4OGQ - chains C and H of the 8 polymer chains in the assembly; structure by X-ray diffraction, 2.50 A resolution.

Chain C:
Protein: Apocytochrome f
Source organism: Nostoc sp
UniProtKB: Q93SW9 (CYF_NOSS1); residues -43 to 289 here correspond to UniProt positions 1-333 (UniProt number = residue number + 44)
Amino-acid sequence (333 residues; each row starts with the number of its first residue; numbers below 1 keep their minus sign (Met-43 is residue -43)):
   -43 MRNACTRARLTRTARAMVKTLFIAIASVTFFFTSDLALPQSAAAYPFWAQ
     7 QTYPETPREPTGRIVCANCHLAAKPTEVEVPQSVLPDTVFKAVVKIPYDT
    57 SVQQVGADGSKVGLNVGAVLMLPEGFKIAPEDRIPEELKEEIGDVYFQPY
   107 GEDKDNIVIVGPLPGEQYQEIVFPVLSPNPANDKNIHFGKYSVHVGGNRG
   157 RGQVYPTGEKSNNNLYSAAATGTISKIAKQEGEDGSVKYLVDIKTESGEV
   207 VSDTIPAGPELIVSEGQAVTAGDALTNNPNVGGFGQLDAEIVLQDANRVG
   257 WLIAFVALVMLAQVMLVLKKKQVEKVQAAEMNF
Not modelled in the structure: -43 to 0, 200-207
UniProt features mapped onto this chain:
  - binding site (heme): Tyr1, Cys22, Cys25, His26
Glycans and other covalent adducts: heme c (HEC) linked to Cys22, Cys25
Metal / ion sites: heme c Fe: Tyr1, His26
Ligand contacts:
  - phosphatidic acid (7PH; (1R)-2-(dodecanoyloxy)-1-[(phosphonooxy)methyl]ethyl tetradecanoate), molecule 1: Asp251, Asn253, Arg254, Trp257, Leu258, Phe261
  - phosphatidic acid (7PH), molecule 2: Ala252, Asn253, Gly256, Trp257, Ile259, Ala260, Ala263
  - heme c (HEC): Tyr1, Pro2, Trp4, Ala5, Thr8, Tyr9, Val21, His26, Gln60, Ala63, Gly69, Leu70, Asn71, Val72, Gly73, Ala74, Val75, Pro118, Asn154, Gly156, Arg157, Gly158, Gln159, Val160, Tyr161, Pro162

Chain H:
Protein: Cytochrome b6-f complex subunit 8
Source organism: Nostoc sp
UniProtKB: P61048 (PETN_NOSS1); residues 1-29 here = UniProt positions 1-29
Amino-acid sequence (29 residues; row label = number of the first residue in the row):
     1 MAILTLGWVSLLVVFTWSIAMVVWGRNGL
Ligand contacts:
  - 3WM ((1S,8E,1'R,8'Z)-1,1'-{[(2S)-3-hydroxypropane-1,2-diyl]bis(oxy)}bisoctadec-8-en-1-ol): Leu4, Thr5, Trp8, Leu11, Leu12, Phe15
  - beta-carotene (BCR): Phe15, Ser18, Ile19, Val22

How chain C and chain H interact:
Residue-residue contacts - 27 pairs, chain C then chain H:
  Gln38(C) - Trp8(H)  hydrogen bond
  Ser39(C) - Leu4(H)
  Leu41(C) - Leu4(H)  hydrophobic
  Gln250(C) - Leu4(H)
  Val255(C) - Ile3(H)
  Val255(C) - Gly7(H)
  Ile259(C) - Ile3(H)  hydrophobic
  Ile259(C) - Leu6(H)  hydrophobic
  Val262(C) - Ser10(H)
  Val262(C) - Val14(H)  hydrophobic
  Met266(C) - Val13(H)  hydrophobic
  Met266(C) - Trp17(H)  hydrogen bond (backbone-side chain)
  Gln269(C) - Trp17(H)
  Gln269(C) - Ser18(H)  hydrogen bond
  Gln269(C) - Met21(H)
  Val270(C) - Trp17(H)  hydrophobic
  Val270(C) - Met21(H)  hydrophobic
  Val273(C) - Met21(H)
  Val273(C) - Trp24(H)  hydrophobic
  Val273(C) - Gly25(H)
  Leu274(C) - Trp24(H)  hydrophobic
  Lys276(C) - Gly25(H)  hydrogen bond (side chain-backbone)
  Lys276(C) - Arg26(H)
  Lys277(C) - Trp24(H)  hydrogen bond (side chain-backbone)
  Lys277(C) - Gly25(H)
  Lys277(C) - Asn27(H)  hydrogen bond
  Glu280(C) - Asn27(H)  hydrogen bond
Interface residues without a listed pair, chain C (20 interface residues in all): Val40, Ala252, Gly256, Leu258, Val265
Interface residues without a listed pair, chain H (16 interface residues in all): Met1

In short:
20 residues of chain C and 16 residues of chain H are in contact, with 7 hydrogen bonds. Polar pairs include
Gln38(C)-Trp8(H), Met266(C)-Trp17(H) and Gln269(C)-Ser18(H). Compound 3WM is bound between chain C and chain
H. Chain C binds phosphatidic acid. Ligands of chain H: beta-carotene.
Chain C is Apocytochrome f and chain H is Cytochrome b6-f complex subunit 8, both from Nostoc sp; the
structure, Internal Lipid Architecture of the Hetero-Oligomeric Cytochrome b6f Complex, was determined by
X-ray diffraction.
